PDB entry 7NYW | electron microscopy, 3.10 A resolution | chains C and E of the 14 polymer chains in the assembly

Chain C:
Molecule: Chromosome partition protein MukF
Organism: Photorhabdus thracensis
UniProt: A0A0F7LMQ4 (A0A0F7LMQ4_9GAMM); residues 1-440 here = UniProt positions 1-440
Chain sequence (440 residues; numbered 1 to 440; the number before each row is that of its first residue):
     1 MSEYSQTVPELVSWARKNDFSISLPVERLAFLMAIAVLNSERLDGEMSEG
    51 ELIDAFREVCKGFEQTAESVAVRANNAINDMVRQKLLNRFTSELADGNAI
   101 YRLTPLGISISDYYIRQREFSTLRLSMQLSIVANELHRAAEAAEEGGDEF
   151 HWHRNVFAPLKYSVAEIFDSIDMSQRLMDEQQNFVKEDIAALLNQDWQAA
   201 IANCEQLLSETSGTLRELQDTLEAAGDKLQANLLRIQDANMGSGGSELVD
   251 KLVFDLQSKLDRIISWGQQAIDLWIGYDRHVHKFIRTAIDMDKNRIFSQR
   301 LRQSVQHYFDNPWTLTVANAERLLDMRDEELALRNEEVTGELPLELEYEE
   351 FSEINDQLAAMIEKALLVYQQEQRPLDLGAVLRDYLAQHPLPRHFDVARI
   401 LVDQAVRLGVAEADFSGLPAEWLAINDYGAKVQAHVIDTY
Disordered / not traced: 1-9, 23-118
From the paper describing this entry:
  - binding site for DNA 80 b: Arg322, Arg327

Chain E:
Molecule: Chromosome partition protein MukE
Organism: Photorhabdus thracensis
UniProt: A0A0F7LPV6 (A0A0F7LPV6_9GAMM); residue numbers follow UniProt; this construct covers 1-240
Chain sequence (240 residues; row label = number of the first residue in the row):
     1 MSSTHIEQFMPVKLAQALANSLFPELDSQLRAGRHIGIDDLDNHAFLMDF
    51 QEQLEEFYARYNVELIRAPEGFFYLRPRSTTLIPRSVLSELDMMVGKILC
   101 YLYLSPERLANQGIFTSQELYEELISLADEGKLMKFVNQRSSGSDLDKQK
   151 LQEKVRTTLNRLRRLGMVYFLPNNNNKFTITEAVFRFGADVRSGDDPREI
   201 QLRMIRDGEAMPVEGSLSLDDSENDETPDNSAEGAGDEQP
Disordered / not traced: 1, 214-240
From the paper describing this entry:
  - conformationally variable residues (order/disorder transition): Ser2 to Gln8

How chain C and chain E interact:
Contacting residue pairs (86):
  Ala190(C) with Pro106(E); Glu107(E)
  Leu193(C) with Pro106(E), hydrophobic; Leu109(E), hydrophobic
  Asn194(C) with Pro106(E); Glu107(E)
  Gly276(C) with Gln112(E)
  Tyr277(C) with Gln112(E)
  His280(C) with Leu109(E); Gln112(E); Gly113(E)
  Phe284(C) with Tyr103(E); Leu104(E); Ser105(E); Pro106(E), hydrophobic; Leu109(E), hydrophobic
  Ala288(C) with Leu104(E)
  Met291(C) with Phe185(E), hydrophobic
  Phe297(C) with Phe185(E), hydrophobic; Gly188(E); Val191(E), hydrophobic
  Ser298(C) with Tyr101(E)
  Arg300(C) with Val191(E), hydrogen bond (side chain-backbone); Arg192(E)
  Leu301(C) with Cys100(E), hydrophobic; Gly188(E); Val191(E), hydrophobic
  Arg302(C) with Tyr101(E)
  Ser304(C) with Lys97(E), hydrogen bond; Asp190(E)
  Val305(C) with Met94(E), hydrophobic; Lys97(E); Ile98(E), hydrophobic; Leu127(E), hydrophobic
  Gln306(C) with Leu127(E)
  Tyr308(C) with Glu90(E); Met93(E); Met94(E), hydrophobic; Lys97(E)
  Phe309(C) with Glu90(E); Met94(E), hydrophobic; Lys132(E); Phe136(E), hydrophobic
  Asn311(C) with Gln201(E)
  Pro312(C) with Val213(E)
  Trp313(C) with Met93(E); Lys97(E); Phe187(E); Asp190(E), hydrogen bond; Gln201(E); Met204(E), hydrophobic; Ala210(E), hydrophobic
  Thr314(C) with Val87(E); Leu88(E); Met93(E); Ala210(E); Met211(E), hydrogen bond (backbone-backbone); Val213(E)
  Leu315(C) with Ser86(E); Val87(E); Leu88(E), hydrogen bond (backbone-backbone); Met93(E), hydrogen bond (backbone-side chain); Arg186(E); Phe187(E), hydrophobic; Glu209(E)
  Thr316(C) with Arg76(E); Arg85(E); Ser86(E); Val87(E); Arg186(E), hydrogen bond (backbone-side chain); Gly208(E), hydrogen bond (side chain-backbone); Glu209(E), hydrogen bond (backbone-backbone); Met211(E)
  Val317(C) with Arg85(E); Ser86(E), hydrogen bond (backbone-backbone); Arg186(E)
  Ala318(C) with Leu30(E); Arg31(E); Ala32(E); Gly33(E), hydrogen bond (backbone-backbone); Pro77(E), hydrophobic; Pro84(E)
  Asn319(C) with Arg31(E); Pro84(E), hydrogen bond (backbone-backbone); Ser86(E), hydrogen bond
  Ala320(C) with Arg31(E), hydrogen bond (backbone-backbone)
Interface residues without a listed pair, chain C (32 interface residues in all): Trp197, Val281, Glu321
Interface residues without a listed pair, chain E (52 interface residues in all): His35, Leu75, Ile83, Ser89, Ala110, Leu133, Leu165, Pro197, Pro212

Overview:
The interface between chain C and chain E involves 32 residues on one side and 52 on the other, with 14
hydrogen bonds. Among the polar pairs are Arg300(C)-Val191(E), Ser304(C)-Lys97(E) and Trp313(C)-Asp190(E).
From the paper: a binding site for DNA 80 b at Arg322(C) and Arg327(C); conformational variability at Ser2(E).
Here chain C is Chromosome partition protein MukF and chain E is Chromosome partition protein MukE, both from
Photorhabdus thracensis. Entry 7NYW (Cryo-EM structure of the MukBEF-MatP-DNA head module) was determined by
electron microscopy, deposited together with 7NYX, 7NYY, 7NYZ, 7NZ0, 7NZ2, 7NZ3 and 7NZ4.
